PDB entry 9H9N | electron microscopy, 3.10 A resolution | chains A and T of the 13 polymer chains in the assembly

[Chain A]
Molecule: 16S RNA
Source organism: Escherichia coli
Sequence (1541 nucleotides; each row starts with the number of its first residue; note: 1 number in that range is skipped by the numbering (no residue carries it; nothing is unmodelled there)):
     1 AAAUUGAAGAGUUUGAUCAUGGCUCAGAUUGAACGCUGGCGGCAGGCCUA
    51 ACACAUGCAAGUCGAACGGUAACAGGAAGAAGCUUGCUUCUUUGCUGACG
   101 AGUGGCGGACGGGUGAGUAAUGUCUGGGAAACUGCCUGAUGGAGGGGGAU
   151 AACUACUGGAAACGGUAGCUAAUACCGCAUAACGUCGCAAGACCAAAGAG
   201 GGGGACCUUCGGGCCUCUUGCCAUCGGAUGUGCCCAGAUGGGAUUAGCUA
   251 GUAGGUGGGGUAACGGCUCACCUAGGCGACGAUCCCUAGCUGGUCUGAGA
   301 GGAUGACCAGCCACACUGGAACUGAGACACGGUCCAGACUCCUACGGGAG
   351 GCAGCAGUGGGGAAUAUUGCACAAUGGGCGCAAGCCUGAUGCAGCCAUGC
   401 CGCGUGUAUGAAGAAGGCCUUCGGGUUGUAAAGUACUUUCAGCGGGGAGG
   451 AAGGGAGUAAAGUUAAUACCUUUGCUCAUUGACGUUACCCGCAGAAGAAG
   501 CACCGGCUAACUCCGUGCCAGCAGCCXCGGUAAUACGGAGGGUGCAAGCG
   551 UUAAUCGGAAUUACUGGGCGUAAAGCGCACGCAGGCGGUUUGUUAAGUCA
   601 GAUGUGAAAUCCCCGGGCUCAACCUGGGAACUGCAUCUGAUACUGGCAAG
   651 CUUGAGUCUCGUAGAGGGGGGUAGAAUUCCAGGUGUAGCGGUGAAAUGCG
   701 UAGAGAUCUGGAGGAAUACCGGUGGCGAAGGCGGCCCCCUGGACGAAGAC
   751 UGACGCUCAGGUGCGAAAGCGUGGGGAGCAAACAGGAUUAGAUACCCUGG
   801 UAGUCCACGCCGUAAACGAUGUCGACUUGGAGGUUGUGCCCUUGAGGCGU
   851 GGCUUCCGGAGCUAACGCGUUAAGUCGACCGCCUGGGGAGUACGGCCGCA
   901 AGGUUAAAACUCAAAUGAAUUGACGGGGGC
   932 CCGCACAAGCGGUGGAGCAUGUGGUUUAAUUCGAUGXAACGCGAAGAACC
   982 UUACCUGGUCUUGACAUCCACGGAAGUUUUCAGAGAUGAGAAUGUGCCUU
  1032 CGGGAACCGUGAGACAGGUGCUGCAUGGCUGUCGUCAGCUCGUGUUGUGA
  1082 AAUGUUGGGUUAAGUCCCGCAACGAGCGCAACCCUUAUCCUUUGUUGCCA
  1132 GCGGUCCGGCCGGGAACUCAAAGGAGACUGCCAGUGAUAAACUGGAGGAA
  1182 GGUGGGGAUGACGUCAAGUCAUCAUGGCCCUUACGACCAGGGCUACACAC
  1232 GUGCUACAAUGGCGCAUACAAAGAGAAGCGACCUCGCGAGAGCAAGCGGA
  1282 CCUCAUAAAGUGCGUCGUAGUCCGGAUUGGAGUCUGCAACUCGACUCCAU
  1332 GAAGUCGGAAUCGCUAGUAAUCGUGGAUCAGAAUGCCACGGUGAAUACGU
  1382 UCCCGGCCUUGUACACACCGCCCGUXACACCAUGGGAGUGGGUUGCAAAA
  1432 GAAGUAGGUAGCUUAACCUUCGGGAGGGCGCUUACCACUUUGUGAUUCAU
  1482 GACUGGGGUGAAGUCGUAACAAGGUAACCGUAGGGGAACCUGCGGUUGGA
  1532 UCACCUCCUUA
Not modelled in the structure: 932-1386, 1535-1542
Modified positions: PSU (pseudouridine-5'-monophosphate) at position 516, G7M (N7-methyl-guanosine-5'-monophosphate) at position 527, 2MG (2N-methylguanosine-5'-monophosphate) at position 967, 5MC (5-methylcytidine-5'-monophosphate) at position 968, 2MG (2N-methylguanosine-5'-monophosphate) at position 1208, 4OC (4n,o2'-methylcytidine-5'-monophosphate) at position 1402, 5MC (5-methylcytidine-5'-monophosphate) at position 1407, UR3 (3-methyluridine-5'-monophoshate) at position 1498, 2MG (2N-methylguanosine-5'-monophosphate) at position 1516, MA6 (6N-dimethyladenosine-5'-monophoshate) at position 1518, MA6 (6N-dimethyladenosine-5'-monophoshate) at position 1519
Ion coordination: Mg2+ site 1 near G21 (its only coordinating residue here); Mg2+ site 2 near C48 (its only coordinating residue here); Mg2+ site 3 near A53 (its only coordinating residue here); Mg2+ site 4: A59, U387; Mg2+ site 5 near G100 (its only coordinating residue here); K+ site 1: G104, G105; Mg2+ site 6: A109, G331; Mg2+ site 7: A116, G117, G289; Mg2+ site 8 near C135 (its only coordinating residue here); K+ site 2: G145, A197; Mg2+ site 9: A174, C175; Mg2+ site 10: U180, A195; 32 more Mg2+ sites not listed; 4 more K+ sites not listed
Small-molecule neighbours: A1IC4 ((2S,3S)-2-[[(2S)-2-[[(2S,4S)-5-aminocarbonyloxy-4-oxidanyl-2-[[(2S,3R)-3-oxidanylpiperidin-2-yl]carbonylamino]pentanoyl]amino]-3-(1H-imidazol-4-yl)propanoyl]amino]-3-(2-chloranyl-1H-imidazol-4-yl)-3-oxidanyl-propanoic acid): U692, G693, U788, U789, G791, A792, A794, C795, C796, U1506

[Chain T]
Protein: Small ribosomal subunit protein bS20
Source organism: Escherichia coli
UniProtKB: P0A7U7 (RS20_ECOLI); numbering as in UniProt (aligned over 1-87)
Sequence (87 residues; row label = number of the first residue in the row):
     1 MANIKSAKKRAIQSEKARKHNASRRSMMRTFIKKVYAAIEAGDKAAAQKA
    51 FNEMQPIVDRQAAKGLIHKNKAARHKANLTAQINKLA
Not modelled in the structure: 1

[Interface between chain A and chain T]
Contacting residue pairs (67; chain A residue first):
  A60(A) - Ile4(T)  sugar contact
  G61(A) - Ile4(T)  phosphate contact
  G61(A) - Ser6(T)  base contact
  U103(A) - Lys9(T)  phosphate contact
  G104(A) - Lys9(T)  hydrogen bond to the base
  G107(A) - Ser6(T)  base contact
  G107(A) - Arg10(T)  hydrogen bond to the base
  G108(A) - Arg10(T)  hydrogen bond to the base
  C132(A) - His68(T)  phosphate contact
  C132(A) - Asn70(T)  phosphate contact
  C175(A) - His20(T)  phosphate contact
  C176(A) - His20(T)  salt bridge to the phosphate
  C176(A) - Lys64(T)  salt bridge to the phosphate
  G177(A) - Arg60(T)  salt bridge to the phosphate
  G177(A) - Lys64(T)  salt bridge to the phosphate
  U185(A) - Ala73(T)  phosphate contact
  U185(A) - Lys76(T)  hydrogen bond to the sugar
  C186(A) - Lys76(T)  hydrogen bond to the sugar
  C186(A) - Ala77(T)  phosphate contact
  C186(A) - Thr80(T)  sugar contact
  G187(A) - Ala77(T)  phosphate contact
  G187(A) - Thr80(T)  sugar contact
  A192(A) - Gln55(T)  hydrogen bond to the sugar
  C193(A) - Gln55(T)  hydrogen bond to the sugar
  C193(A) - Pro56(T)  phosphate contact
  C193(A) - Asp59(T)  sugar contact
  C194(A) - Asp59(T)  hydrogen bond to the sugar
  C194(A) - Arg60(T)  salt bridge to the phosphate
  C194(A) - Ala63(T)  sugar contact
  A195(A) - Arg60(T)  phosphate contact
  G258(A) - Gln82(T)  phosphate contact
  G258(A) - Lys85(T)  salt bridge to the phosphate
  G259(A) - Tyr36(T)  hydrogen bond to the phosphate
  G259(A) - Gln82(T)  hydrogen bond to the phosphate
  U261(A) - Lys71(T)  phosphate contact
  U261(A) - Arg74(T)  salt bridge to the phosphate
  A262(A) - His68(T)  sugar contact
  A262(A) - Asn70(T)  hydrogen bond to the sugar
  A262(A) - Arg74(T)  salt bridge to the phosphate
  A263(A) - Asn70(T)  phosphate contact
  A263(A) - Arg74(T)  salt bridge to the phosphate
  C322(A) - Arg18(T)  sugar contact
  U323(A) - Ser14(T)  hydrogen bond to the sugar
  U323(A) - Ala17(T)  phosphate contact
  U323(A) - Arg18(T)  phosphate contact
  U323(A) - Asn21(T)  hydrogen bond to the phosphate
  U323(A) - Arg25(T)  salt bridge to the phosphate
  G324(A) - Asn21(T)  hydrogen bond to the phosphate
  G331(A) - Asn3(T)  hydrogen bond to the sugar
  G332(A) - Ala2(T)  phosphate contact
  G332(A) - Asn3(T)  hydrogen bond to the phosphate
  G332(A) - Ile4(T)  hydrogen bond to the phosphate
  G332(A) - Ala7(T)  phosphate contact
  U333(A) - Ala2(T)  hydrogen bond to the phosphate
  G351(A) - Asn3(T)  phosphate contact
  A1437(A) - Arg29(T)  salt bridge to the phosphate
  G1439(A) - Lys33(T)  salt bridge to the phosphate
  G1457(A) - Met27(T)  sugar contact
  G1457(A) - Phe31(T)  sugar contact
  G1457(A) - Lys34(T)  salt bridge to the phosphate
  G1458(A) - Ser23(T)  hydrogen bond to the sugar
  G1458(A) - Ser26(T)  phosphate contact
  G1458(A) - Met27(T)  hydrogen bond to the phosphate
  G1458(A) - Thr30(T)  hydrogen bond to the phosphate
  G1459(A) - Ala22(T)  phosphate contact
  G1459(A) - Ser23(T)  phosphate contact
  G1459(A) - Ser26(T)  hydrogen bond to the phosphate
Other interface residues (no listed pair), chain A (46 interface residues in all): G102, C106, A131, U133, C178, G184, A196, U224, G257, G260, G1438, A1456
Other interface residues (no listed pair), chain T (46 interface residues in all): Lys5, Ala11, Gln13, Lys16, Lys69, His75, Asn78

[Summary]
Chain A and chain T each contribute 46 residues to their interface, with 22 hydrogen bonds and 13 salt
bridges. Among the polar pairs are G104(A)-Lys9(T), G107(A)-Arg10(T) and G108(A)-Arg10(T). Chain A binds
compound A1IC4. A59(A) and U387(A) coordinate Mg2+ site 4.
Chain A is 16S RNA and chain T is Small ribosomal subunit protein bS20, both from Escherichia coli; the
structure, Complex 4 (BODY) 30S-GE81112 (weak residual tRNA), was determined by electron microscopy together
with 9H8G, 9H9H, 9H9I, 9H9J, 9H9K, 9H9L and 9H9M from the same study.
